PDB entry 5H9F | X-ray diffraction, 2.45 A resolution | chains E and L of the 14 polymer chains in the assembly

Chain E:
Molecule: CRISPR system Cascade subunit CasC
Organism: Escherichia coli (strain K12)
UniProtKB: Q46899 (CASC_ECOLI); residues 1-363 here = UniProt positions 1-363
Chain sequence (363 residues; each row starts with the number of its first residue):
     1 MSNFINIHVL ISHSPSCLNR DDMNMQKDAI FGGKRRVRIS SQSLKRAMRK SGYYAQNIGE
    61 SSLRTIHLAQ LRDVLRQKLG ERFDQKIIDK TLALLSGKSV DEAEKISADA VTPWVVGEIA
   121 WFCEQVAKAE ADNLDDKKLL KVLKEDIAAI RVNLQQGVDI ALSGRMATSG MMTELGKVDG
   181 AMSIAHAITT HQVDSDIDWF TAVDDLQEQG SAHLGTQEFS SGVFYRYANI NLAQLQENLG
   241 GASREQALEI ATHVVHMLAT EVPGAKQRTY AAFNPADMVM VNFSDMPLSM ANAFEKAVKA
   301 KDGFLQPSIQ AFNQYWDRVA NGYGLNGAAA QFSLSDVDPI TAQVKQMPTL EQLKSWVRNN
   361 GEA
Not modelled in the structure: 1, 335-340, 362-363

Chain L:
Molecule: crRNA
Organism: Escherichia coli
Sequence (61 nucleotides; row label = number of the first residue in the row):
     1 AUAAACCGAC GGUAUUGUUC AGAUCCUGGC UUGCCAACAG GAGUUCCCCG CGCCAGCGGG
    61 X
Modified / non-standard residues: 23G (guanosine-5'-phosphate-2',3'-cyclic phosphate) at position 61

Interface between chain E and chain L:
Contacting residue pairs (42; chain E residue first):
  Asn19(E) - U32(L)  sugar contact
  Asn19(E) - G33(L)  hydrogen bond to the phosphate
  Asn19(E) - C34(L)  phosphate contact
  Arg20(E) - G33(L)  sugar contact
  Arg20(E) - C34(L)  hydrogen bond to the phosphate
  Arg20(E) - C35(L)  salt bridge to the phosphate
  Asp21(E) - G33(L)  base contact
  Asp22(E) - G33(L)  base contact
  Asn24(E) - C34(L)  base contact
  Lys27(E) - G33(L)  salt bridge to the phosphate
  Ser40(E) - U32(L)  phosphate contact
  Ser40(E) - G33(L)  hydrogen bond to the phosphate
  Gln42(E) - U31(L)  sugar contact
  Gln42(E) - U32(L)  phosphate contact
  Gln42(E) - G33(L)  hydrogen bond to the phosphate
  Ser43(E) - U32(L)  hydrogen bond to the sugar
  Lys45(E) - U31(L)  salt bridge to the phosphate
  Arg46(E) - U32(L)  sugar contact
  Arg49(E) - U32(L)  salt bridge to the phosphate
  Arg64(E) - U31(L)  sugar contact
  Ser163(E) - C30(L)  sugar contact
  Ser163(E) - U31(L)  phosphate contact
  Arg165(E) - G29(L)  sugar contact
  Met166(E) - G29(L)  base contact
  Met166(E) - C30(L)  sugar contact
  Trp199(E) - A39(L)  base contact
  Phe200(E) - A37(L)  base contact
  Phe200(E) - A39(L)  phosphate contact
  Thr201(E) - A37(L)  hydrogen bond to the sugar
  Thr201(E) - C38(L)  base contact
  Thr201(E) - A39(L)  hydrogen bond to the phosphate
  Ala202(E) - A37(L)  base contact
  Ala202(E) - C38(L)  phosphate contact
  Val203(E) - C38(L)  hydrogen bond to the phosphate
  Gly210(E) - G40(L)  base contact
  Leu214(E) - A39(L)  base contact
  Gly264(E) - C35(L)  phosphate contact
  Ala265(E) - C34(L)  phosphate contact
  Ala265(E) - C35(L)  phosphate contact
  Lys266(E) - C35(L)  hydrogen bond to the phosphate
  Arg268(E) - A36(L)  phosphate contact
  Thr269(E) - A37(L)  phosphate contact
Also at the interface, not in a pair above, chain E (33 interface residues in all): Leu18, Gly164, Gln209, Ser211, His213

In short:
33 residues of chain E face 12 of chain L across their interface; the contacts include 9 hydrogen bonds and 4
salt bridges. Polar pairs include Ser43(E)-U32(L), Thr201(E)-A37(L) and Asn19(E)-G33(L).
Chain E is CRISPR system Cascade subunit CasC (Escherichia coli (strain K12)) and chain L is crRNA
(Escherichia coli); the structure, Crystal structure of E. coli Cascade bound to a PAM-containing dsDNA target
at 2.45 angstrom resolution, was determined by X-ray diffraction, deposited together with 5H9E.
